Entry 8F0X (electron microscopy, 3.21 A resolution); this record covers chains A and B of the 3 polymer chains in the assembly.

Chain A:
Name: Importin subunit beta-5
Source organism: Saccharomyces cerevisiae S288C
Reference sequence: P53067 (IMB5_YEAST); residues 1-1004 here = UniProt positions 1-1004
Sequence (1004 residues; each row starts with the number of its first residue):
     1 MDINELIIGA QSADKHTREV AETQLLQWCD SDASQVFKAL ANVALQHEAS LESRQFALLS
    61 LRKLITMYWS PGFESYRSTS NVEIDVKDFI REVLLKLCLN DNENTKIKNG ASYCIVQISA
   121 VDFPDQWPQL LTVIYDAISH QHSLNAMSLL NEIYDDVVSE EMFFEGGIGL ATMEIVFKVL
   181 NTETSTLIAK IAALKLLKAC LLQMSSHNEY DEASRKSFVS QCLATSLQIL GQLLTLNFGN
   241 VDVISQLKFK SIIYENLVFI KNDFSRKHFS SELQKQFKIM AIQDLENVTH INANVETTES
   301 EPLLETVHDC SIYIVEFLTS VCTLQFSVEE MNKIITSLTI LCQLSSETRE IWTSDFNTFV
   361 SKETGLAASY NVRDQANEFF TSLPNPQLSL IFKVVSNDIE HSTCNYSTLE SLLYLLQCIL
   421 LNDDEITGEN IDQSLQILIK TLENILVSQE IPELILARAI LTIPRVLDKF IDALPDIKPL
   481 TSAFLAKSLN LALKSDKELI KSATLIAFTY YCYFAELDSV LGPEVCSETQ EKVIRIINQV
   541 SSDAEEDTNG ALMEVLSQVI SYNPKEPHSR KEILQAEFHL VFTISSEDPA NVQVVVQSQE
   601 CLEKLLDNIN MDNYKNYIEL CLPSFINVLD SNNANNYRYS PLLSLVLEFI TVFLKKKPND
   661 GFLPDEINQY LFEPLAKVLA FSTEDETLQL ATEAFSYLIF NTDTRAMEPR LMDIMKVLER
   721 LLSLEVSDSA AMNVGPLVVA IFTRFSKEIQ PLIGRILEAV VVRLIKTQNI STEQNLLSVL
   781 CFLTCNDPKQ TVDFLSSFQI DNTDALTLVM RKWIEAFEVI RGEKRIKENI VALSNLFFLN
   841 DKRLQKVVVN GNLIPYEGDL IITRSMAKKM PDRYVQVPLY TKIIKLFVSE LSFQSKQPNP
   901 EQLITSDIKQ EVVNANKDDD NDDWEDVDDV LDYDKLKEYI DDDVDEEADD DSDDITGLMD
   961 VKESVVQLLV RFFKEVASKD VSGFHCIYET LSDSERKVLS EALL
Unresolved in the structure: 294-301, 896-962, 1004
Swiss-Prot annotation at these positions:
  - modified residue: Met-1 (N-acetylmethionine)

Chain B:
Name: Histone H2A.2
Source organism: Saccharomyces cerevisiae S288C
Reference sequence: P04912 (H2A2_YEAST); residues 1-131 here correspond to UniProt positions 2-132 (UniProt number = residue number + 1)
Sequence (131 residues; each row starts with the number of its first residue):
     1 SGGKGGKAGS AAKASQSRSA KAGLTFPVGR VHRLLRRGNY AQRIGSGAPV YLTAVLEYLA
    61 AEILELAGNA ARDNKKTRII PRHLQLAIRN DDELNKLLGN VTIAQGGVLP NIHQNLLPKK
   121 SAKTAKASQE L
Unresolved in the structure: 1-16, 100-131
Swiss-Prot annotation at these positions:
  - motif: Ser-128, Gln-129 ([ST]-Q motif)
  - site: Lys-119 (Not ubiquitinated)
  - modified residue: Ser-1 (N-acetylserine), Lys-4 (N6-acetyllysine), Lys-7 (N6-acetyllysine), Lys-13 (N6-succinyllysine), Lys-21 (N6-succinyllysine), Gln-105 (N5-methylglutamine), Lys-119 (N6-malonyllysine), Ser-128 (Phosphoserine)
  - cross-link: Lys-126 (Glycyl lysine isopeptide (Lys-Gly) (interchain with G-Cter in SUMO))

How chain A and chain B interact:
Contacting residue pairs (32; chain A residue first):
  Gly-72(A) / Asn-74(B)
  Gly-72(A) / Arg-82(B)  hydrogen bond (backbone-side chain)
  Gly-72(A) / Leu-86(B)
  Glu-74(A) / Leu-86(B)
  Glu-74(A) / Asn-90(B)
  Ala-120(A) / Ile-80(B)
  Ala-120(A) / Arg-82(B)  hydrogen bond (backbone-side chain)
  Val-121(A) / Asn-74(B)
  Val-121(A) / Lys-76(B)  hydrogen bond (backbone-side chain)
  Val-121(A) / Arg-82(B)
  Phe-123(A) / Lys-76(B)
  Asp-125(A) / Asn-74(B)
  Asp-125(A) / Lys-75(B)
  Asp-125(A) / Lys-76(B)  salt bridge
  Asp-155(A) / Arg-78(B)  salt bridge
  Asp-156(A) / Arg-78(B)
  Asp-156(A) / Ile-80(B)
  Val-158(A) / Arg-78(B)  hydrogen bond (backbone-side chain)
  Ser-159(A) / Arg-78(B)
  Asp-859(A) / Gly-23(B)
  Ile-861(A) / Glu-57(B)
  Ile-861(A) / Ala-61(B)  hydrophobic
  Ile-862(A) / Tyr-58(B)
  Thr-863(A) / Tyr-58(B)
  Thr-863(A) / Glu-62(B)
  Thr-863(A) / Glu-65(B)  hydrogen bond
  Arg-864(A) / Glu-62(B)  salt bridge
  Arg-864(A) / Leu-66(B)
  Arg-864(A) / Asp-91(B)  salt bridge
  Arg-864(A) / Glu-93(B)  salt bridge
  Arg-864(A) / Leu-94(B)
  Ser-865(A) / Glu-65(B)
Interface residues without a listed pair, chain A (23 interface residues in all): Ser-70, Asp-122, Pro-124, Val-157, Glu-160, Gln-203, Met-866
Interface residues without a listed pair, chain B (20 interface residues in all): Pro-81, Arg-89

Summary:
23 residues of chain A face 20 of chain B across their interface; the contacts include 5 hydrogen bonds and 5
salt bridges. Polar contacts include Asp-125(A)/Lys-76(B), Asp-155(A)/Arg-78(B) and Arg-864(A)/Glu-62(B).
Here chain A is Importin subunit beta-5 and chain B is Histone H2A.2, both from Saccharomyces cerevisiae
S288C. Entry 8F0X (Cryo-EM structure of Kap114 bound to H2A-H2B) was determined by electron microscopy (same
publication as 8F19, 8F1E and 8F7A).
